1AHZ - chains A and B; structure by X-ray diffraction, 3.30 A resolution.

Chain A (and B):
Molecule: Vanillyl-alcohol oxidase
Organism: Penicillium simplicissimum
Notes: EC 1.1.3.13; chain B of this document is another copy of the same molecule, construct and numbering; everything in this record applies to it too
Reference sequence: P56216 (VAOX_PENSI); residues 1-560 here = UniProt positions 1-560
Chain sequence (560 residues; numbered 1 to 560; the number before each row is that of its first residue):
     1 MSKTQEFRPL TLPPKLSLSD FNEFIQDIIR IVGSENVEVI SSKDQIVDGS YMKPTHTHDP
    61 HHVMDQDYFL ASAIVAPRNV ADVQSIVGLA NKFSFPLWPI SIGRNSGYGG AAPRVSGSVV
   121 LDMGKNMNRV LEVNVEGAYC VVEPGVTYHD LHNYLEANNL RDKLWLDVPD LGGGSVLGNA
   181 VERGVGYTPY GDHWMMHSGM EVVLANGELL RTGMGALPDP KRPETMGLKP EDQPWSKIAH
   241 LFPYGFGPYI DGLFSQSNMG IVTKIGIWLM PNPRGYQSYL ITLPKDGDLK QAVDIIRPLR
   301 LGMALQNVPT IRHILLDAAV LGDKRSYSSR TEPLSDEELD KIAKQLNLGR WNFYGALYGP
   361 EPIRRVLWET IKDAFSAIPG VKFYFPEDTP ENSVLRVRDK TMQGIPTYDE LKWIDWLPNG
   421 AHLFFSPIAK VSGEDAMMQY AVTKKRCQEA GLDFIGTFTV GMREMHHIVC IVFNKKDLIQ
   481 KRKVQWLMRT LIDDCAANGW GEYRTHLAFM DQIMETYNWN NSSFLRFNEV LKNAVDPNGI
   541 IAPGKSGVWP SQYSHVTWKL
Unresolved in the structure: 1-5
Covalent attachments: flavin-adenine dinucleotide (FAD) linked to H422
Small-molecule neighbours:
  - heptanyl-P-phenol (EPT): Y108, D170, Y187, T310, R312, L316, R398, E410, W413, F424, T457, I468, Y503, R504
  - FAD (flavin-adenine dinucleotide): W98, P99, I100, S101, I102, G103, R104, N105, S106, Y108, M123, P144, P169, D170, L171, G174, S175, L177, G178, N179, V181, E182, G184, V185, Y187, G260, I261, V262, E410, L411, W413, I414, F424, Y503, R504, K545
From the paper describing this entry:
  - binding site for heptanyl-P-phenol: D170, Y187, L316, R398, W413
  - specificity-determining residues: V185, F424, I468 (proposed by the authors, not directly observed)
  - catalytic residues: D170 (proposed by the authors, not directly observed)

Chain A / chain B interface:
Residue-residue contacts - 156 pairs, chain A then chain B:
  E136(A) - R297(B)  salt bridge
  G137(A) - R463(B)  hydrogen bond (backbone-side chain)
  A138(A) - L301(B)  hydrophobic
  A138(A) - R463(B)  hydrogen bond (backbone-side chain)
  R183(A) - Y244(B)
  R183(A) - G245(B)
  R183(A) - G247(B)  hydrogen bond (side chain-backbone)
  R183(A) - P248(B)
  R183(A) - Y249(B)
  Y190(A) - R463(B)  hydrogen bond
  D192(A) - Y244(B)  hydrogen bond
  W194(A) - Y244(B)
  M195(A) - Y244(B)
  L209(A) - W519(B)  hydrophobic
  L209(A) - N520(B)
  L209(A) - S523(B)  hydrogen bond (backbone-side chain)
  L210(A) - W519(B)  hydrophobic
  L210(A) - S523(B)
  L210(A) - F524(B)  hydrophobic
  R211(A) - W519(B)
  M214(A) - Y517(B)
  A216(A) - Y517(B)
  A216(A) - N518(B)
  A216(A) - W519(B)  hydrogen bond (backbone-backbone)
  L217(A) - G499(B)
  L217(A) - W500(B)
  L217(A) - G501(B)
  L217(A) - T516(B)
  L217(A) - Y517(B)
  P218(A) - T516(B)
  P218(A) - N518(B)
  P218(A) - W519(B)
  P220(A) - A497(B)
  P220(A) - G499(B)
  P230(A) - W519(B)
  Q233(A) - W519(B)  hydrogen bond
  K237(A) - K430(B)
  K237(A) - D435(B)  salt bridge
  K237(A) - N498(B)  hydrogen bond (side chain-backbone)
  K237(A) - G499(B)
  K237(A) - W500(B)
  I238(A) - I428(B)  hydrophobic
  I238(A) - A429(B)
  I238(A) - K430(B)
  L241(A) - K430(B)
  L241(A) - R463(B)
  L241(A) - E464(B)
  F242(A) - H466(B)
  Y244(A) - R183(B)  hydrogen bond (backbone-side chain)
  Y244(A) - D192(B)  hydrogen bond
  Y244(A) - W194(B)
  Y244(A) - M195(B)  hydrogen bond (side chain-backbone)
  G245(A) - R183(B)
  G245(A) - Y503(B)
  F246(A) - E502(B)
  F246(A) - T505(B)
  F246(A) - I513(B)  hydrophobic
  F246(A) - M514(B)  hydrophobic
  F246(A) - Y517(B)  hydrophobic
  F246(A) - F524(B)
  F246(A) - S546(B)
  G247(A) - R183(B)  hydrogen bond (backbone-side chain)
  G247(A) - S255(B)
  G247(A) - Q256(B)  hydrogen bond (backbone-side chain)
  G247(A) - S546(B)
  P248(A) - R183(B)
  P248(A) - S255(B)
  P248(A) - Q256(B)
  P248(A) - S257(B)
  P248(A) - F524(B)
  P248(A) - N528(B)
  Y249(A) - R183(B)
  Y249(A) - G252(B)  hydrogen bond (backbone-backbone)
  Y249(A) - L253(B)
  I250(A) - F524(B)  hydrophobic
  I250(A) - F527(B)  hydrophobic
  I250(A) - N528(B)
  G252(A) - Y249(B)  hydrogen bond (backbone-backbone)
  L253(A) - Y249(B)
  L253(A) - F527(B)  hydrophobic
  L253(A) - L531(B)  hydrophobic
  F254(A) - F527(B)  hydrophobic
  S255(A) - G247(B)
  S255(A) - P248(B)
  Q256(A) - G247(B)  hydrogen bond (side chain-backbone)
  Q256(A) - P248(B)
  S257(A) - P248(B)
  W268(A) - R463(B)
  L269(A) - R463(B)
  P271(A) - L301(B)  hydrophobic
  R297(A) - E136(B)  salt bridge
  L301(A) - A138(B)  hydrophobic
  L301(A) - P271(B)  hydrophobic
  I363(A) - I363(B)  hydrophobic
  I363(A) - L367(B)  hydrophobic
  I428(A) - I238(B)  hydrophobic
  K430(A) - K237(B)
  K430(A) - I238(B)
  K430(A) - L241(B)
  D435(A) - K237(B)  salt bridge
  R463(A) - G137(B)  hydrogen bond (side chain-backbone)
  R463(A) - A138(B)  hydrogen bond (side chain-backbone)
  R463(A) - Y190(B)  hydrogen bond
  R463(A) - L241(B)
  R463(A) - W268(B)
  R463(A) - L269(B)
  E464(A) - L241(B)
  H466(A) - F242(B)
  A497(A) - P220(B)
  N498(A) - K237(B)  hydrogen bond (backbone-side chain)
  G499(A) - L217(B)
  G499(A) - P220(B)
  W500(A) - L217(B)
  W500(A) - K237(B)
  G501(A) - L217(B)
  E502(A) - F246(B)
  Y503(A) - G245(B)
  I513(A) - F246(B)  hydrophobic
  M514(A) - F246(B)  hydrophobic
  T516(A) - L217(B)
  T516(A) - P218(B)
  Y517(A) - M214(B)
  Y517(A) - A216(B)
  Y517(A) - L217(B)
  Y517(A) - F246(B)  hydrophobic
  N518(A) - A216(B)
  N518(A) - P218(B)
  W519(A) - L209(B)  hydrophobic
  W519(A) - L210(B)  hydrophobic
  W519(A) - R211(B)
  W519(A) - A216(B)  hydrogen bond (backbone-backbone)
  W519(A) - P218(B)
  W519(A) - P230(B)
  W519(A) - Q233(B)  hydrogen bond
  N520(A) - L209(B)
  S523(A) - L209(B)  hydrogen bond (side chain-backbone)
  S523(A) - L210(B)
  F524(A) - L210(B)  hydrophobic
  F524(A) - F246(B)
  F524(A) - P248(B)
  F524(A) - I250(B)  hydrophobic
  F527(A) - I250(B)  hydrophobic
  F527(A) - L253(B)  hydrophobic
  F527(A) - F254(B)  hydrophobic
  F527(A) - V535(B)  hydrophobic
  N528(A) - P248(B)
  N528(A) - I250(B)
  V530(A) - A534(B)
  L531(A) - L253(B)  hydrophobic
  L531(A) - V535(B)  hydrophobic
  A534(A) - V530(B)
  A534(A) - A534(B)  hydrophobic
  V535(A) - F527(B)  hydrophobic
  V535(A) - L531(B)  hydrophobic
  S546(A) - F246(B)
  S546(A) - G247(B)
Other interface residues (no listed pair), chain A (83 interface residues in all): Y139, L204, G215, P362, V366, L367, A429, M438, M462, A496, R504, T505, M510
Other interface residues (no listed pair), chain B (83 interface residues in all): Y139, L204, G215, P362, V366, M438, M462, A496, R504, M510

Summary:
Chain A and chain B each contribute 83 residues to their interface, with 24 hydrogen bonds and 4 salt bridges.
Polar pairs include E136(A)-R297(B), K237(A)-D435(B) and G137(A)-R463(B). Chain A binds heptanyl-P-phenol.
Covalently linked flavin-adenine dinucleotide: at H422(A). The paper reports the catalytic residue D170(A); a
binding site for heptanyl-P-phenol at D170(A), Y187(A) and L316(A) among others.
Chain A and chain B are both Vanillyl-alcohol oxidase (Penicillium simplicissimum); the structure, Structure
of the octameric flavoenzyme vanillyl-alcohol oxidase in complex with 4-(1-heptenyl)phenol, was determined by
X-ray diffraction together with 1AHU, 1AHV, 1VAO and 2VAO from the same study.
